Entry 5GWK (X-ray diffraction, 3.15 A resolution); this record covers chains A and B of the 6 polymer chains in the assembly.

== Chain A (and B) ==
Molecule: DNA topoisomerase 2-alpha
From: Homo sapiens
Notes: EC 5.99.1.3; chain B of this document is another copy of the same molecule, construct and numbering; everything in this record applies to it too
Reference sequence: P11388 (TOP2A_HUMAN); residues 429-1188 here = UniProt positions 429-1188
Sequence (806 residues; numbered 403 to 1208; the number before each row is that of its first residue):
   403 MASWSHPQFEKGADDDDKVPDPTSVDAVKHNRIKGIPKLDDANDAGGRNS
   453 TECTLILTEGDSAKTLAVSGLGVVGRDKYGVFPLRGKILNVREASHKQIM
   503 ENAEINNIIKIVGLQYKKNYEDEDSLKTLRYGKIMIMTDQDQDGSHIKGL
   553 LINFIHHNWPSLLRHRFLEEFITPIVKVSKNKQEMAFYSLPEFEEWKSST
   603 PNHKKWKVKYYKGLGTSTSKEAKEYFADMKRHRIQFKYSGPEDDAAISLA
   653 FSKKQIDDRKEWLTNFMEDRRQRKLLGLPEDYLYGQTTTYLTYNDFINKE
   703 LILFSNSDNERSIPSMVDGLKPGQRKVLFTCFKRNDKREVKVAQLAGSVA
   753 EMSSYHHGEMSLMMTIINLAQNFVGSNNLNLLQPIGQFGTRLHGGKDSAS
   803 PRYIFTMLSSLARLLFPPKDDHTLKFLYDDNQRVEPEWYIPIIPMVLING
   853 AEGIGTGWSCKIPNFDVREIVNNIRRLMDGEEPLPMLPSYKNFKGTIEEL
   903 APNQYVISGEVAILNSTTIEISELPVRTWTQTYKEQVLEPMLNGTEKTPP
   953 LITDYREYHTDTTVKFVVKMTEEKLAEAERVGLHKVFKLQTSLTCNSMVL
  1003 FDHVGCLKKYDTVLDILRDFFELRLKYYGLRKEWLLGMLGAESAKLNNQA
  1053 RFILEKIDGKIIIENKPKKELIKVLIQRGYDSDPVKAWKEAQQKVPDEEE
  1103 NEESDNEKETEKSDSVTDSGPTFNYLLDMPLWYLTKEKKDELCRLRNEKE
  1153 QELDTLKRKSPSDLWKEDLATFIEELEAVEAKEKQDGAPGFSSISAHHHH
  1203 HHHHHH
Unresolved in the structure: 403-435, 947-949, 1096-1120, 1188-1208
Sequence notes: expression tag (403-428, 1189-1208)
Ion coordination: Mg2+: Asp-541, Asp-543
Small-molecule neighbours: Etoposide (EVP; (5S,5aR,8aR,9R)-9-(4-hydroxy-3,5-dimethoxyphenyl)-8-oxo-5,5a,6,8,8a,9-hexahydrofuro[3',4':6,7]naphtho[2,3-d][1,3]dioxol -5-yl 4,6-O-[(1R)-ethylidene]-beta-D-glucopyranoside): Glu-461, Gly-462, Asp-463, Arg-487, Gly-488, Glu-506, Met-762, Met-766
Curated features (UniProtKB/Swiss-Prot):
  - region: Lys-990 to Ser-999 (Interaction with DNA)
  - motif: Ile-1018 to Lys-1028 (Nuclear export signal)
  - active site: Tyr-805 (O-(5'-phospho-DNA)-tyrosine intermediate)
  - binding site (Mg(2+)): Glu-461, Asp-541, Asp-543
  - site: Lys-489 (Interaction with DNA), Asn-492 (Interaction with DNA), Arg-661 (Interaction with DNA), Lys-662 (Interaction with DNA), Lys-723 (Interaction with DNA), Tyr-757 (Interaction with DNA), Ser-763 (Interaction with DNA), Arg-804 (Transition state stabilizer), Ile-856 (Important for DNA bending), Trp-931 (Interaction with DNA)
  - modified residue: Ser-1106 (Phosphoserine)
  - cross-link (Glycyl lysine isopeptide (Lys-Gly)): Lys-440 (interchain with G-Cter in SUMO2), Lys-466 (interchain with G-Cter in SUMO2), Lys-480 (interchain with G-Cter in SUMO2), Lys-529 (interchain with G-Cter in SUMO2), Lys-584 (interchain with G-Cter in SUMO2), Lys-599 (interchain with G-Cter in SUMO2), Lys-614 (interchain with G-Cter in SUMO2), Lys-622 (interchain with G-Cter in SUMO2), Lys-625 (interchain with G-Cter in SUMO2), Lys-632 (interchain with G-Cter in SUMO2), Lys-639 (interchain with G-Cter in SUMO2), Lys-655 (interchain with G-Cter in SUMO2), Lys-662 (interchain with G-Cter in SUMO2), Lys-676 (interchain with G-Cter in SUMO2), Lys-1075 (interchain with G-Cter in SUMO2), Lys-1114 (interchain with G-Cter in SUMO2)
  - natural variant: Arg-450 (R450Q: In teniposide (VM-26) resistant cells), Arg-487 (R487K: In amsacrine resistant cells)
  - mutagenesis: Glu-461 (E461A/C: Impairs bending of target DNA. Strongly reduced DNA cleavage), Asp-541 (D541A/C: Impairs bending of target DNA. Strongly reduced DNA cleavage), Asp-543 (D543A/C: Impairs bending of target DNA. Strongly reduced DNA cleavage), Asp-545 (D545A/C: Strongly reduced DNA cleavage)
What the authors report for this chain:
  - binding site for Etoposide: Met-762

== How chain A and chain B interact ==
Contacting residue pairs (67):
  Val-475(A) / Glu-959(B)
  Ser-621(A) / Asp-963(B)  hydrogen bond
  Arg-740(A) / Glu-753(B)  salt bridge
  Lys-743(A) / Glu-761(B)  salt bridge
  Gln-746(A) / Gln-746(B)  hydrogen bond (backbone-side chain)
  Gln-746(A) / Gly-749(B)
  Gly-749(A) / Gln-746(B)
  Ser-750(A) / Gln-746(B)
  Glu-761(A) / Lys-743(B)  salt bridge
  Glu-761(A) / Arg-804(B)
  Met-762(A) / Arg-804(B)
  Arg-804(A) / Met-762(B)
  Phe-1054(A) / Leu-1133(B)  hydrophobic
  Lys-1058(A) / Lys-1058(B)
  Lys-1058(A) / Glu-1066(B)  salt bridge
  Ile-1059(A) / Glu-1066(B)
  Ile-1059(A) / Asn-1067(B)
  Ile-1065(A) / Leu-1136(B)
  Ile-1065(A) / Thr-1137(B)
  Glu-1066(A) / Lys-1058(B)  salt bridge
  Glu-1066(A) / Ile-1059(B)
  Glu-1066(A) / Glu-1066(B)
  Glu-1066(A) / Leu-1136(B)
  Asn-1067(A) / Ile-1059(B)
  Asn-1067(A) / Leu-1136(B)  hydrogen bond (backbone-backbone)
  Asn-1067(A) / Lys-1138(B)
  Asn-1067(A) / Lys-1141(B)
  Lys-1068(A) / Thr-1137(B)
  Lys-1068(A) / Lys-1138(B)  hydrogen bond (backbone-backbone)
  Pro-1069(A) / Glu-1139(B)
  Lys-1070(A) / Trp-1134(B)
  Lys-1070(A) / Thr-1137(B)
  Lys-1070(A) / Glu-1139(B)  hydrogen bond (backbone-side chain)
  Asn-1126(A) / Trp-1134(B)
  Leu-1128(A) / Leu-1133(B)
  Leu-1129(A) / Pro-1132(B)
  Leu-1129(A) / Leu-1133(B)  hydrogen bond (backbone-backbone)
  Leu-1129(A) / Trp-1134(B)  hydrogen bond (backbone-backbone)
  Asp-1130(A) / Pro-1132(B)
  Asp-1130(A) / Trp-1134(B)  hydrogen bond
  Met-1131(A) / Pro-1132(B)
  Met-1131(A) / Leu-1133(B)  hydrogen bond (backbone-backbone)
  Pro-1132(A) / Leu-1129(B)
  Pro-1132(A) / Asp-1130(B)
  Pro-1132(A) / Met-1131(B)
  Pro-1132(A) / Pro-1132(B)  hydrophobic
  Leu-1133(A) / Phe-1054(B)  hydrophobic
  Leu-1133(A) / Leu-1128(B)
  Leu-1133(A) / Leu-1129(B)  hydrogen bond (backbone-backbone)
  Leu-1133(A) / Met-1131(B)  hydrogen bond (backbone-backbone)
  Leu-1133(A) / Leu-1133(B)  hydrophobic
  Leu-1133(A) / Leu-1136(B)  hydrophobic
  Trp-1134(A) / Asn-1126(B)
  Trp-1134(A) / Leu-1129(B)  hydrogen bond (backbone-backbone)
  Trp-1134(A) / Asp-1130(B)  hydrogen bond
  Leu-1136(A) / Ile-1065(B)
  Leu-1136(A) / Glu-1066(B)
  Leu-1136(A) / Asn-1067(B)  hydrogen bond (backbone-backbone)
  Leu-1136(A) / Leu-1133(B)  hydrophobic
  Thr-1137(A) / Ile-1065(B)
  Thr-1137(A) / Lys-1068(B)
  Thr-1137(A) / Leu-1073(B)
  Lys-1138(A) / Asn-1067(B)
  Lys-1138(A) / Lys-1068(B)  hydrogen bond (backbone-backbone)
  Glu-1139(A) / Pro-1069(B)
  Glu-1139(A) / Lys-1070(B)  hydrogen bond (side chain-backbone)
  Lys-1141(A) / Asn-1067(B)
Also at the interface, not in a pair above, chain A (37 interface residues in all): Ala-745, Ala-752, Glu-753, Ile-1055, Leu-1073
Also at the interface, not in a pair above, chain B (35 interface residues in all): Ser-750, Ile-1055, Lys-1071

== In short ==
The interface between chain A and chain B involves 37 residues on one side and 35 on the other, with 16
hydrogen bonds and 5 salt bridges. Among the polar pairs are Arg-740(A)/Glu-753(B), Lys-743(A)/Glu-761(B) and
Lys-1058(A)/Glu-1066(B). Bound to chain A: Etoposide. From the paper: a binding site for Etoposide at
Met-762(A).
Chain A and chain B are both DNA topoisomerase 2-alpha (Homo sapiens); the structure, Human topoisomerase
IIalpha in complex with DNA and etoposide, was determined by X-ray diffraction together with 5GWI and 5GWJ
from the same study.
